4JOC - chain A; structure by X-ray diffraction, 2.21 A resolution.

[Chain A]
Molecule: Lysophosphatidic acid phosphatase type 6
From: Homo sapiens
Notes: EC 3.1.3.2
UniProt: Q9NPH0 (PPA6_HUMAN); residue numbers follow UniProt; this construct covers 33-428
Chain sequence (396 residues; each row starts with the number of its first residue):
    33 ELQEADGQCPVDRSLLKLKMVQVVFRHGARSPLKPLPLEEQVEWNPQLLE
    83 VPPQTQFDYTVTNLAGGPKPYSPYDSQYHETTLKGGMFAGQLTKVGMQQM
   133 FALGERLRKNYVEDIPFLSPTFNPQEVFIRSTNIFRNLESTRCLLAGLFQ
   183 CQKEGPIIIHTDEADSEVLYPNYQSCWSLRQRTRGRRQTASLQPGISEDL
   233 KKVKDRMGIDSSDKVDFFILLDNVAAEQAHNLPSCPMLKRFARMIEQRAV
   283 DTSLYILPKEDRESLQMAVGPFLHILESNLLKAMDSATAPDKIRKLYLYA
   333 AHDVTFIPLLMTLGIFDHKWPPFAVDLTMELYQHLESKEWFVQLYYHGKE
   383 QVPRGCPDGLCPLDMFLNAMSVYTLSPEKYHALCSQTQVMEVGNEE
Disordered / not traced: 33-42, 103-112, 317-325, 418-428
Cystine bridges: Cys-208/Cys-416, Cys-388/Cys-393
Ligand contacts: malonic acid (MLA): Arg-58, His-59, Arg-62, Leu-65, Arg-168, His-334, Asp-335
Curated features (UniProtKB/Swiss-Prot):
  - active site: His-59 (Nucleophile), Asp-335 (Proton donor)
  - mutagenesis: Arg-58 (R58A: Abolishes enzyme activity), His-59 (H59A: Abolishes enzyme activity), Arg-62 (R62A: Abolishes enzyme activity), Tyr-106 (Y106F: Decreases enzyme activity), Tyr-110 (Y110F: Decreases enzyme activity), Arg-168 (R168A: Abolishes enzyme activity), Ala-257 (A257F/L: Decreases enzyme activity by interfering with water access to the active site cavity; A257W: Abolishes enzyme activity by interfering with water access to the active site cavity), Ser-285 (S285W: Decreases activity toward substrates with medium and long aliphatic chains, but not toward substrates with short aliphatic chains), Leu-289 (L289W: Decreases activity toward substrates with medium and long aliphatic chains, but not toward substrates with short aliphatic chains), His-334 (H334A: Abolishes enzyme activity), Asp-335 (D335A: Abolishes enzyme activity)

[Overview]
Bound to chain A: malonic acid. From UniProt: active-site residues His-59 and Asp-335 and 11 mutagenesis
sites.
Chain A is Lysophosphatidic acid phosphatase type 6 (Homo sapiens); the structure, Crystal structure of human
lysophosphatidic acid phosphatase type 6 complexed with Malonate, was determined by X-ray diffraction (same
publication as 4JOB and 4JOD).
